3KUN - chain A; structure by X-ray diffraction, 1.26 A resolution.

# Chain A
Name: Dehaloperoxidase A
Organism: Amphitrite ornata
Reference sequence: Q9NAV8 (Q9NAV8_9ANNE); residues 1-137 here correspond to UniProt positions 2-138 (UniProt number = residue number + 1)
Chain sequence (137 residues; each row starts with the number of its first residue):
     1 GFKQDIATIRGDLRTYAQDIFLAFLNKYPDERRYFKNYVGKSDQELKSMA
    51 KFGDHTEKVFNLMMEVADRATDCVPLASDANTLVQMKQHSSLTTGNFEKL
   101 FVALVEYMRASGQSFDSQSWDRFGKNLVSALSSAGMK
Metal / ion sites: heme Fe near His89 (its only coordinating residue here)
Residues lining bound ligands:
  - cyanide ion (CYN): Phe21, Phe35, His55, Val59, His89
  - heme (HEM): Phe24, Glu31, Tyr34, Phe35, Tyr38, Lys51, His55, Lys58, Val59, Leu62, Met63, Leu83, Met86, Gln88, His89, Leu92, Asn96, Phe97, Leu100, Phe101, Leu127

# Overview
Chain A binds heme and cyanide ion.
Chain A is Dehaloperoxidase A (Amphitrite ornata); the structure, X-ray structure of the metcyano form of
dehaloperoxidase from amphitrite ornata: evidence for photoreductive lysis of ..., was determined by X-ray
diffraction (same publication as 3KUO).
